Entry 2ZZV (X-ray diffraction, 1.40 A resolution); this record covers chains A and B.

# Chain A
Molecule: ABC transporter, solute-binding protein
From: Thermus thermophilus
UniProtKB: Q5SK82 (Q5SK82_THET8); residue numbers follow UniProt; this construct covers 1-361
Sequence (361 residues; numbered 1 to 361; the number before each row is that of its first residue):
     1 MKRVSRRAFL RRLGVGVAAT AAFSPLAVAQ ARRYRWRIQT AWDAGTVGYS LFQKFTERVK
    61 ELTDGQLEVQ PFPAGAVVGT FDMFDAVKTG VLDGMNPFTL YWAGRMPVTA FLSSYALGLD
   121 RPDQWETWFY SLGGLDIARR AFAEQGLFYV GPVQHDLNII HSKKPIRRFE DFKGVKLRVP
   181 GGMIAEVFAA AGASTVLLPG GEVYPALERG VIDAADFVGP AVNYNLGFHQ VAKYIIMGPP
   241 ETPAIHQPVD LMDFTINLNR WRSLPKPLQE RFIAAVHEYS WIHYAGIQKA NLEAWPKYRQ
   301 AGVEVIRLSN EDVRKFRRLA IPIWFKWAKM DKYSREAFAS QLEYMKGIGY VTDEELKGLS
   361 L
Unresolved in the structure: 1-31
Bound ions: Ca2+: Asn158, Asp216, Phe217, Gln247 (together with lactic acid)
Small-molecule neighbours: lactic acid (LAC): Phe98, Leu100, Tyr101, Asn158, Arg178, Pro180, Asp216, Phe217, Val218, Gln247, Asp250
Curated features (UniProtKB/Swiss-Prot):
  - binding site (substrate): Tyr101, Asn158, Arg178, Phe217, Gln247 to Asp250
  - binding site (Ca(2+)): Asn158, Asp216, Phe217, Gln247

# Chain B
Molecule: ABC transporter, solute-binding protein
From: Thermus thermophilus
UniProtKB: Q5SK82 (Q5SK82_THET8); residues 1001-1361 here correspond to UniProt positions 1-361 (UniProt number = residue number - 1000)
Sequence (361 residues; each row starts with the number of its first residue):
  1001 MKRVSRRAFL RRLGVGVAAT AAFSPLAVAQ ARRYRWRIQT AWDAGTVGYS LFQKFTERVK
  1061 ELTDGQLEVQ PFPAGAVVGT FDMFDAVKTG VLDGMNPFTL YWAGRMPVTA FLSSYALGLD
  1121 RPDQWETWFY SLGGLDIARR AFAEQGLFYV GPVQHDLNII HSKKPIRRFE DFKGVKLRVP
  1181 GGMIAEVFAA AGASTVLLPG GEVYPALERG VIDAADFVGP AVNYNLGFHQ VAKYIIMGPP
  1241 ETPAIHQPVD LMDFTINLNR WRSLPKPLQE RFIAAVHEYS WIHYAGIQKA NLEAWPKYRQ
  1301 AGVEVIRLSN EDVRKFRRLA IPIWFKWAKM DKYSREAFAS QLEYMKGIGY VTDEELKGLS
  1361 L
Unresolved in the structure: 1001-1031
Bound ions: Ca2+: Asn1158, Asp1216, Phe1217, Gln1247 (together with lactic acid)
Small-molecule neighbours: lactic acid (LAC): Phe1098, Leu1100, Tyr1101, Asn1158, Arg1178, Pro1180, Asp1216, Phe1217, Val1218, Gln1247, Asp1250
Curated features (UniProtKB/Swiss-Prot):
  - binding site (substrate): Tyr1101, Asn1158, Arg1178, Phe1217, Gln1247 to Asp1250
  - binding site (Ca(2+)): Asn1158, Asp1216, Phe1217, Gln1247

# How chain A and chain B interact
Pairs across the interface (56; chain A residue first):
  Arg58(A) with Glu1270(B), salt bridge; Ile1273(B); Ala1274(B)
  Glu61(A) with Lys1266(B); Glu1270(B)
  Leu62(A) with Glu1270(B); Arg1271(B), hydrogen bond (backbone-side chain); Ala1274(B), hydrophobic
  Asp64(A) with Pro1267(B); Arg1271(B), salt bridge
  Arg121(A) with Arg1121(B)
  Pro122(A) with Asp1123(B)
  Asp123(A) with Pro1122(B); Tyr1284(B), hydrogen bond
  Glu126(A) with Trp1281(B)
  Thr127(A) with Tyr1284(B); Ala1285(B); Gln1288(B)
  Tyr130(A) with Ile1282(B), hydrophobic; Ala1285(B), hydrophobic
  Ser131(A) with Ala1285(B), hydrogen bond (side chain-backbone); Lys1289(B)
  Leu132(A) with Lys1289(B)
  Lys266(A) with Glu1061(B), salt bridge
  Pro267(A) with Asp1064(B)
  Glu270(A) with Arg1058(B), salt bridge; Glu1061(B); Leu1062(B)
  Arg271(A) with Leu1062(B), hydrogen bond (side chain-backbone); Asp1064(B), salt bridge; Arg1271(B)
  Ile273(A) with Arg1058(B)
  Ala274(A) with Arg1058(B); Leu1062(B), hydrophobic; Glu1278(B)
  His277(A) with Glu1278(B); Trp1281(B); Ile1282(B)
  Glu278(A) with Ala1274(B); His1277(B)
  Trp281(A) with Glu1126(B); His1277(B); Trp1281(B)
  Ile282(A) with Tyr1130(B), hydrophobic; His1277(B)
  Tyr284(A) with Asp1123(B), hydrogen bond; Thr1127(B)
  Ala285(A) with Tyr1130(B), hydrophobic; Ser1131(B), hydrogen bond (backbone-side chain)
  Gln288(A) with Thr1127(B)
  Lys289(A) with Ser1131(B); Leu1132(B)
  Leu292(A) with Tyr1344(B), hydrophobic; Ile1348(B), hydrophobic
  Tyr344(A) with Leu1292(B), hydrophobic
  Ile348(A) with Leu1292(B), hydrophobic
Other interface residues (no listed pair), chain A (31 interface residues in all): Gly286, Gly347
Other interface residues (no listed pair), chain B (31 interface residues in all): Thr1063, Gly1286

# Overview
The chain A/chain B interface involves 31 residues from each chain, with 6 hydrogen bonds and 5 salt bridges.
Polar pairs include Arg58(A)-Glu1270(B), Asp64(A)-Arg1271(B) and Lys266(A)-Glu1061(B). Chain A binds lactic
acid. Bound to chain B: lactic acid.
Chain A and chain B are both ABC transporter, solute-binding protein (Thermus thermophilus); the structure,
Crystal Structure of a Periplasmic Substrate Binding Protein in Complex with Calcium and Lactate, was
determined by X-ray diffraction (same publication as 2ZZW and 2ZZX).
